4A0S - chains B and C of the 4 polymer chains in the assembly; structure by X-ray diffraction, 1.90 A resolution.

Chain B (and C):
Molecule: Octenoyl-CoA reductase/carboxylase
From: Streptomyces sp
Notes: chain C of this document is another copy of the same molecule, construct and numbering; everything in this record applies to it too
UniProtKB: F0V3Z3 (F0V3Z3_9ACTO); residues 1-447 here correspond to UniProt positions 2-448 (UniProt number = residue number + 1)
Amino-acid sequence (447 residues; each row starts with the number of its first residue):
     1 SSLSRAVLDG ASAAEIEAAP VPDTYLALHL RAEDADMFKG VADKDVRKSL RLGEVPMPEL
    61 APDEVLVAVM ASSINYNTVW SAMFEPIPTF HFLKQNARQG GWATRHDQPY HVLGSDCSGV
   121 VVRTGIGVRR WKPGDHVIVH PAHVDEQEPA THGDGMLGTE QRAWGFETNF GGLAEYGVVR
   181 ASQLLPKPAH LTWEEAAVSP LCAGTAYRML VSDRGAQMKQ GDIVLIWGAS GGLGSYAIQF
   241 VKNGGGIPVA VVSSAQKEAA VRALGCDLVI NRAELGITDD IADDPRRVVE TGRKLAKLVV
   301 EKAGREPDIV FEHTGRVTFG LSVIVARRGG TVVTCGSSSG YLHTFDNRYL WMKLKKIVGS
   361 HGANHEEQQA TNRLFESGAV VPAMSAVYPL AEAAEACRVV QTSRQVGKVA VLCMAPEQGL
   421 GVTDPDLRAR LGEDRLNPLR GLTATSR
Disordered / not traced: 446-447 (chain C: 445-447)
Small-molecule neighbours:
  - octanoyl-coenzyme A (CO8), molecule 1: N77, W80, P86, I87, P88, H91, F92, Q95, P141, A142, M156, Q161, R162, A163, F166, L201, C335, H361, G362, A363
  - octanoyl-coenzyme A (CO8), molecule 2: R286, R293, R348, Y349, W351, M352, K353
  - NADP (NAP; NADP nicotinamide-adenine-dinucleotide phosphate): Y76, N77, W80, L201, C202, T205, G228, S230, G231, G232, L233, G234, V251, V252, S253, K257, R272, H313, T314, C335, G336, S337, S338, S339, S360, H361, G362, V400, S403, Q405, G407

How chain B and chain C interact:
Pairs across the interface (83):
  P86(B) - R348(C)
  I87(B) - R348(C)
  M156(B) - R328(C)  hydrogen bond (backbone-side chain)
  M156(B) - L354(C)
  L157(B) - R328(C)  hydrogen bond (backbone-side chain)
  L157(B) - G329(C)
  G158(B) - R328(C)  hydrogen bond (backbone-side chain)
  T159(B) - R328(C)
  Q161(B) - R328(C)  hydrogen bond
  E167(B) - M352(C)
  R208(B) - L354(C)
  R214(B) - K356(C)
  P285(B) - L342(C)  hydrophobic
  F319(B) - F345(C)  hydrophobic
  R328(B) - M156(C)  hydrogen bond (side chain-backbone)
  R328(B) - L157(C)  hydrogen bond (side chain-backbone)
  R328(B) - G158(C)  hydrogen bond (side chain-backbone)
  R328(B) - Q161(C)  hydrogen bond
  G329(B) - L157(C)
  T334(B) - N347(C)  hydrogen bond
  T334(B) - L350(C)
  T334(B) - W351(C)
  C335(B) - W351(C)  hydrogen bond (backbone-side chain)
  G336(B) - N347(C)  hydrogen bond (backbone-side chain)
  G336(B) - W351(C)
  S337(B) - N347(C)  hydrogen bond
  S337(B) - W351(C)
  Y341(B) - F345(C)
  Y341(B) - D346(C)
  Y341(B) - N347(C)  hydrogen bond (backbone-backbone)
  Y341(B) - R348(C)
  L342(B) - P285(C)  hydrophobic
  L342(B) - F345(C)
  H343(B) - H343(C)
  H343(B) - T344(C)
  H343(B) - F345(C)  hydrogen bond (backbone-backbone)
  H343(B) - N347(C)
  T344(B) - H343(C)
  T344(B) - T344(C)  hydrogen bond
  F345(B) - F319(C)  hydrophobic
  F345(B) - Y341(C)
  F345(B) - L342(C)
  F345(B) - H343(C)  hydrogen bond (backbone-backbone)
  F345(B) - F345(C)  hydrophobic
  D346(B) - Y341(C)
  N347(B) - T334(C)  hydrogen bond
  N347(B) - G336(C)  hydrogen bond (side chain-backbone)
  N347(B) - S337(C)  hydrogen bond
  N347(B) - Y341(C)  hydrogen bond (backbone-backbone)
  N347(B) - H343(C)
  R348(B) - Y341(C)
  L350(B) - T334(C)
  L350(B) - I357(C)  hydrophobic
  L350(B) - G359(C)
  W351(B) - T334(C)
  W351(B) - C335(C)  hydrogen bond (side chain-backbone)
  W351(B) - G336(C)
  W351(B) - S337(C)
  W351(B) - G359(C)
  W351(B) - S360(C)
  W351(B) - H361(C)
  M352(B) - H361(C)  hydrogen bond
  L354(B) - M156(C)
  L354(B) - L157(C)  hydrophobic
  L354(B) - R208(C)
  L354(B) - G359(C)
  L354(B) - H361(C)
  K355(B) - V358(C)
  K355(B) - G359(C)  hydrogen bond (backbone-backbone)
  K356(B) - R214(C)
  K356(B) - I357(C)
  I357(B) - L350(C)  hydrophobic
  I357(B) - K356(C)
  I357(B) - I357(C)  hydrogen bond (backbone-backbone)
  V358(B) - K355(C)
  G359(B) - L350(C)
  G359(B) - W351(C)
  G359(B) - L354(C)
  G359(B) - K355(C)  hydrogen bond (backbone-backbone)
  S360(B) - W351(C)
  H361(B) - W351(C)  hydrogen bond
  H361(B) - M352(C)
  H361(B) - L354(C)
Also at the interface, not in a pair above, chain C (38 interface residues in all): P86, I87, T159, E167, K353

Overview:
The interface between chain B and chain C involves 37 residues on one side and 38 on the other; the contacts
include 26 hydrogen bonds. Polar pairs include M156(B)-R328(C), L157(B)-R328(C) and G158(B)-R328(C). Bound to
chain B: NADP and octanoyl-coenzyme A.
Chain B and chain C are both Octenoyl-CoA reductase/carboxylase (Streptomyces sp); the structure, Structure of
the 2-octenoyl-CoA carboxylase reductase cinf in complex with NADP and 2-octenoyl-CoA, was determined by X-ray
diffraction together with 4A10 from the same study.
